8VLW - chains A and F of the 7 polymer chains in the assembly; structure by electron microscopy, 3.34 A resolution.

== Chain A ==
Name: Tol-Pal system protein TolQ
Organism: Acinetobacter baumannii
UniProtKB: V5VAS0 (V5VAS0_ACIBA); numbering as in UniProt (aligned over 7-226)
Sequence (220 residues; numbered 7 to 226; the number before each row is that of its first residue):
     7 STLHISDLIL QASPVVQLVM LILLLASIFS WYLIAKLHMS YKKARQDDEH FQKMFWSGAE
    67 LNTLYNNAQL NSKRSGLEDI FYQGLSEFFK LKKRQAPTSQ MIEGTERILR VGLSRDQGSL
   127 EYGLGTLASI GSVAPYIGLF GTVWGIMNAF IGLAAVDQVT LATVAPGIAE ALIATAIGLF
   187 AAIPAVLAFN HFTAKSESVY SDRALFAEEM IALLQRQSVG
Reported in the primary citation:
  - conformationally variable residues (side-chain flip): Phe-146
  - contacts within the chain: Ala-32/Ser-36 (hydrogen bond), Ser-33/Ser-36 (hydrogen bond), Gly-144/Thr-148 (backbone contact), Ala-140/Gly-144 (backbone contact), Gly-147/Gly-151, Ile-143/Gly-147, Ala-155/Leu-159 (backbone contact), Gly-151/Ala-155 (backbone contact), Ala-177/Ala-180 (backbone contact), Ala-180/Gly-184 (backbone contact), Pro-190/Ala-194 (backbone contact)
  - self-association interface (contacts with another copy of this molecule): Leu-185

== Chain F ==
Name: Tol-Pal system protein TolR
Organism: Acinetobacter baumannii
UniProtKB: A0A2I8CU89 (A0A2I8CU89_ACIBA); residues 7-45 here = UniProt positions 7-45
Sequence (39 residues; row label = number of the first residue in the row):
     7 GRFERIKKPL KSDMNVVPYI DVMLVLLVIF MVTAPMITS
Reported in the primary citation:
  - self-association interface (contacts with another copy of this molecule); pairs are residue here / residue on that copy: Val-23/Val-23

== Interface between chain A and chain F ==
Residue-residue contacts (22):
  Gln-123(A) / Lys-14(F)
  Glu-127(A) / Lys-14(F)  salt bridge
  Tyr-142(A) / Val-22(F)
  Tyr-142(A) / Val-23(F)  hydrogen bond (side chain-backbone)
  Tyr-142(A) / Pro-24(F)
  Leu-145(A) / Tyr-25(F)  hydrophobic
  Leu-145(A) / Ile-26(F)
  Leu-145(A) / Met-29(F)  hydrophobic
  Thr-148(A) / Met-29(F)
  Phe-156(A) / Phe-36(F)  hydrophobic
  Gln-164(A) / Thr-44(F)  hydrogen bond
  Leu-167(A) / Phe-36(F)  hydrophobic
  Ile-174(A) / Leu-33(F)  hydrophobic
  Ile-174(A) / Phe-36(F)  hydrophobic
  Thr-181(A) / Ile-26(F)
  Ser-202(A) / Lys-14(F)  hydrogen bond
  Glu-203(A) / Lys-14(F)  hydrogen bond (side chain-backbone)
  Tyr-206(A) / Lys-13(F)
  Tyr-206(A) / Lys-14(F)
  Ser-207(A) / Ile-12(F)  hydrogen bond (side chain-backbone)
  Ala-210(A) / Ile-12(F)  hydrophobic
  Leu-211(A) / Ile-12(F)  hydrophobic
Also at the interface, not in a pair above, chain A (21 interface residues in all): Pro-141, Val-149, Thr-166, Val-170, Leu-178
Also at the interface, not in a pair above, chain F (15 interface residues in all): Met-37, Ala-40, Pro-41
From the paper, about this interface:
  - residue pairs: Thr-148(A)/Met-29(F), Thr-181(A)/Ile-26(F)
  - interface residues, chain F: Pro-24(F)

== Overview ==
21 residues of chain A face 15 of chain F across their interface, with 5 hydrogen bonds and 1 salt bridge.
Among the polar pairs are Glu-127(A)/Lys-14(F), Tyr-142(A)/Val-23(F) and Gln-164(A)/Thr-44(F). The authors
report contacts between Thr-148(A) and Met-29(F) and Thr-181(A) and Ile-26(F). From the paper: the interface
residue Pro-24(F); conformational variability at Phe-146(A).
Chain A is Tol-Pal system protein TolQ and chain F is Tol-Pal system protein TolR, both from Acinetobacter
baumannii; the structure, TolQ-TolR inner membrane protein complex from Acinetobacter baumannii, was
determined by electron microscopy.
